8IOD - chains B and N of the 6 polymer chains in the assembly; structure by electron microscopy, 2.59 A resolution.

# Chain B
Protein: Guanine nucleotide-binding protein G(I)/G(S)/G(T) subunit beta-1, HiBiT
Source organism: Homo sapiens
UniProtKB: P62873 (GBB1_HUMAN); residue numbers follow UniProt; this construct covers 2-340
Sequence (371 residues; each row starts with the number of its first residue; numbers below 1 keep their minus sign (Met-4 is residue -4)):
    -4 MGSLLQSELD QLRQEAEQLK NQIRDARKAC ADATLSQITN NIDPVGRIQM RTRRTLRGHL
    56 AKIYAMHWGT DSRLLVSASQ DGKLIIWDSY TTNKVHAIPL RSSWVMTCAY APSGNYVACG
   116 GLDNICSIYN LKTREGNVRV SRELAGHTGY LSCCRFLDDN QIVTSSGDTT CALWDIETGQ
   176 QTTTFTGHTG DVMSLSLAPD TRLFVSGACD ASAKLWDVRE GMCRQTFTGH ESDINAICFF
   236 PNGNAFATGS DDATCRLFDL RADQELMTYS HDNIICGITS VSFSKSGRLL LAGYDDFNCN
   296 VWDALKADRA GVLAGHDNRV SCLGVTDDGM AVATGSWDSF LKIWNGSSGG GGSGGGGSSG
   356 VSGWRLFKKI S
Unresolved in the structure: -4 to 4, 28-31, 343-366
Differences from the reference sequence: initiating methionine (-4); expression tag (-3 to 1); linker (341-355)
Curated features (UniProtKB/Swiss-Prot):
  - modified residue: Ser2 (N-acetylserine), His266 (Phosphohistidine)
  - natural variant: Leu30 (L30F: In MRD42; uncertain significance), Arg52 (R52G: In MRD42), Gly64 (G64V: In MRD42), Asp76 (D76E: In MRD42; D76G: In MRD42), Gly77 (G77S: In MRD42), Lys78 (K78R: In MRD42), Ile80 (I80N: In MRD42; I80T: In MRD42), His91 (H91R: In MRD42; uncertain significance), Ala92 (A92T: In MRD42), Pro94 (P94S: In MRD42), Leu95 (L95P: In MRD42), Arg96 (R96L: In MRD42), 5 further natural variant entries in UniProt

# Chain N
Protein: Nanobody-35
Source organism: Homo sapiens
Notes: antibody fragment or engineered binder
Sequence (160 residues; row label = number of the first residue in the row; numbers below 1 keep their minus sign (Met-21 is residue -21)):
   -21 MKYLLPTAAA GLLLLAAQPA MAQVQLQESG GGLVQPGGSL RLSCAASGFT FSNYKMNWVR
    39 QAPGKGLEWV SDISQSGASI SYTGSVKGRF TISRDNAKNT LYLQMNSLKP EDTAVYYCAR
    99 CPAPFTRDCF DVTSTTYAYR GQGTQVTVSS HHHHHHEPEA
Unresolved in the structure: -21 to 1, 128-138
Disulfides: Cys22-Cys96, Cys99-Cys107

# Interface between chain B and chain N
Contacting residue pairs (13):
  Arg8(B) with Gln120(N), hydrogen bond
  Asp205(B) with Ala116(N)
  His225(B) with Val2(N)
  Glu226(B) with Gly26(N); Phe27(N); Thr28(N); Tyr32(N), hydrogen bond; Arg98(N), hydrogen bond (backbone-side chain); Tyr117(N)
  Ser227(B) with Pro100(N), hydrogen bond (side chain-backbone); Ala101(N); Tyr117(N)
  Ile270(B) with Phe103(N), hydrophobic
Interface residues without a listed pair, chain B (9 interface residues in all): Asp228, Asp246, Asp247
Interface residues without a listed pair, chain N (13 interface residues in all): Pro102

# Summary
Chain B and chain N form an interface of 9 and 13 residues respectively, with 4 hydrogen bonds. Polar contacts
include Arg8(B)-Gln120(N), Glu226(B)-Tyr32(N) and Glu226(B)-Arg98(N).
Chain B is Guanine nucleotide-binding protein G(I)/G(S)/G(T) subunit beta-1, HiBiT and chain N is Nanobody-35,
both from Homo sapiens; the structure, Cryo-EM structure of the PG-901-bound human melanocortin receptor 5
(MC5R)-Gs complex, was determined by electron microscopy together with 8INR and 8IOC from the same study.
